Entry 6L4U (electron microscopy, 2.40 A resolution); this record covers chains B and F of the 28 polymer chains in the assembly.

# Chain B
Name: Photosystem I P700 chlorophyll a apoprotein A2
Organism: Chaetoceros gracilis
Sequence (733 residues; row label = number of the first residue in the row):
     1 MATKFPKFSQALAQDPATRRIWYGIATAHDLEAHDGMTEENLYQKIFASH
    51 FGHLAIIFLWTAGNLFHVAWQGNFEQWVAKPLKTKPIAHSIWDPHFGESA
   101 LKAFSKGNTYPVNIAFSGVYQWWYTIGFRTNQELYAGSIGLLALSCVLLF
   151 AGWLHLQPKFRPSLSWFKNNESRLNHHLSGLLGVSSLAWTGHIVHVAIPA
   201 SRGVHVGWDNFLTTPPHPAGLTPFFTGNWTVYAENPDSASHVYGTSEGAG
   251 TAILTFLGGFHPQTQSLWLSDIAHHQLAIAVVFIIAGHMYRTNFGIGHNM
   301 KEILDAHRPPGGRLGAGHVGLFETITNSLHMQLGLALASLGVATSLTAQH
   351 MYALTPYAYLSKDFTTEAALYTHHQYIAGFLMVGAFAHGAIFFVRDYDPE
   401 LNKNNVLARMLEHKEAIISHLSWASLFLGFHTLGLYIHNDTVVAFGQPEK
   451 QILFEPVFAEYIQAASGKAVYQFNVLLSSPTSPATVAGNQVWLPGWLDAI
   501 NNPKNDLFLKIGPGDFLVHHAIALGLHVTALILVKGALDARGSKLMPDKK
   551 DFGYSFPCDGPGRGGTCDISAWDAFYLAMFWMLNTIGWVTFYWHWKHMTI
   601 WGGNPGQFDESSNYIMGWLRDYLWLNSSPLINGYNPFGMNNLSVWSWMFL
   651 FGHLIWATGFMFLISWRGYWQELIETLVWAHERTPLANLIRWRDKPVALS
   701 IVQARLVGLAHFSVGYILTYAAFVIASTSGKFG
Unresolved in the structure: 1, 733
Metal / ion sites: chlorophyll a Mg (32 sites), coordinated by H29, H50, H53, H67, H89, D93, H95, H155, H176, H177, H192, H195, H274, H275, Q276, H288 and 16 more; 4Fe-4S cluster Fe: C558, C567 (shared with 2 residues of chain A)
Ligand contacts:
  - Fucoxanthin / chlorophyll a: F224, F225, W229, V281, I285, Y461, I462, A465, S466, L476, L477, A484, W492, L493, W496, F508
  - beta-carotene (BCR), molecule 1: G52, I56, L59, L149
  - beta-carotene (BCR), molecule 2: L54, I57, F58, W60, G180, L181, V184, S185, L187
  - beta-carotene (BCR), molecule 3: F58, T61, L65, W122, W123, I126, F128, G137, L141, L144, W208, F211, L212
  - beta-carotene (BCR), molecule 4: L187, L221, F224, F225, L277, V281, I284, I285, H288
  - beta-carotene (BCR), molecule 5: M331, G334, L335, A338, V342, M382, A385, F386, G389, F392, F393, A537
  - beta-carotene (BCR), molecule 6: M410, V534, L538
  - beta-carotene (BCR), molecule 7: V644, W647, M648, F651, W670, I674, L677
  - beta-carotene (BCR), molecule 8: T684, P685, L686, A687
  - chlorophyll a isomer (CL0): L619, L623, W624, W656
  - chlorophyll a (CLA), molecule 1: F5, F8, G24, I25, A28, H29, L31, H34, S49, H53, I56
  - chlorophyll a (CLA), molecule 2: T18, I21, W22, I674, L677, V678, H681, I690, R691, W692, R693, D694, P696, V697
  - chlorophyll a (CLA), molecule 3: W22, F651, L654, I655, T658, M661, F662, L699, V707, A710, H711, V714
  - chlorophyll a (CLA), molecule 4: I25, A26, T27, A28, H29, D30, H330, L333, L337, F380, L381, V383, G384, A387, H388, I391, R395, Y554, W572, F575, F651, V714, L718
  - chlorophyll a (CLA), molecule 5: H29, L31, E32, Y43, I46, S49, H50, H53, L54, I57, F167, R173, H177, L181, L329, H330, Q332, L333, A336, L337, L340
  - chlorophyll a (CLA), molecule 6: H29, H53, I56, I57, W60, L337, L340, I377, F380, L381
  - chlorophyll a (CLA), molecule 7: F47, F51, L144, V147, L148, F150, A151, L154, H155, K159, F160, P162, W166
  - chlorophyll a (CLA), molecule 8: F47, H50, F51, L54, W166, F167, N169, S172, R173, H176, H177, G180, L181, L182, F283, L340, L346
  - chlorophyll a (CLA), molecule 9: I56, L59, W60, A62, G63, F66, H67, W70, Q71, H89, S90, I91, W92, L142
  - chlorophyll a (CLA), molecule 10: I57, F58, W60, T61, S117, G118, V119, W122, S185, A188, L340, A343, T344, T347, M351, Y357, L370, H373, H374, I377, L381
  - chlorophyll a (CLA), molecule 11: W60, N64, H67, V68, A88, H89, N113, I114, A115, F116, S117, V119, V644, W645, M648
  - chlorophyll a (CLA), molecule 12: W60, N64, F116, S117, V119, A369, L370, T372, H373, Y376, I377, F380, W645, M648, I717, L718, Y720, A721, V724, I725
  - chlorophyll a (CLA), molecule 13: H89, S90, I91, W92, D93, P94, H95, F96, F104, N113, S643, V644, W647
  - chlorophyll a (CLA), molecule 14: W92, P94, H95
  - chlorophyll a (CLA), molecule 15: W122, T125, I126, L181, L182, S185, S186, W189, L267, L269, I272, H275, Q276, I279, F283, A343, L346, T347, H350, M351, P356, Y357
  - chlorophyll a (CLA), molecule 16: I126, G127, F128, E133, A136, G137, G140, L141, L144, S185, A188, W189, G191, H192, H195, V196, V206, G207, W208, F211
  - chlorophyll a (CLA), molecule 17: W166, N169, S172, H176, T292, N293, F294
  - chlorophyll a (CLA), molecule 18: N170, R173, L174, H177, L178, L182, M300, L304, F322, I325, T326, L335, A336, S339, A343
  - chlorophyll a (CLA), molecule 19: L174, L178, L182, V282, F283, A286, M289, Y290, M300, I303, L304
  - chlorophyll a (CLA), molecule 20: N175, H176, S179, G180, V184, I284, G287, H288, M289, Y290, T292, F294, I296
  - chlorophyll a (CLA), molecule 21: L187, A188, T190, G191, V194, H195, F211, L212, T213, T214, P215, P216, H217, G220, L221, F224, Y232, I253, L254, L277
  - chlorophyll a (CLA), molecule 22: F224, G227, W229, T230, Y232, A233, L254, T255, F256, H274, L277, A278, V281, V491
  - chlorophyll a (CLA), molecule 23: F224, F225, T226, G227, W229
  - chlorophyll a (CLA), molecule 24: T255, F256, G258, G259, L267, D271, I272, H274, H275, A278, I279, H350, L354, P356, W492, W496
  - chlorophyll a (CLA), molecule 25: I285, H288, M289, I296, G297, H298
  - chlorophyll a (CLA), molecule 26: M289, H298, E302, I303, A306, H307
  - chlorophyll a (CLA), molecule 27: I303, L304, H307, L314, H318, L321, I325, M331, V406, L407, M410, L476, S482, P483, A484, A487, G488, V491, W492
  - chlorophyll a (CLA), molecule 28: A306, H307, R308, P309, P310, R313, L314
  - chlorophyll a (CLA), molecule 29: R313, L314, G315, V406, R409, M410, E412, H413, A416, I417, H420
  - chlorophyll a (CLA), molecule 30: L335, S339, V342, L346, Q349, H350, Y352, A353, L354, L507, F508
  - chlorophyll a (CLA), molecule 31: V342, S345, L346, Q349, Q375, G379, M382, F386, L526, T529, A530, L533, M582, T585, I586
  - chlorophyll a (CLA), molecule 32: Q349, Y352, Y371, Q375, F458, A459, I462, Q463, F508, L509, I511, H519, I522, L526, V589, Y592, W593, K596
  - chlorophyll a (CLA), molecule 33: A416, H420, W423
  - chlorophyll a (CLA), molecule 34: I417, H420, L421, W423, A424, A523, L526, H527
  - chlorophyll a (CLA), molecule 35: S419, H420, S422, W423, L426, F430
  - chlorophyll a (CLA), molecule 36: S422, S425, L426, G429, F430, L433, G434, L524, V528, L531, I532, L577, F580, W581
  - chlorophyll a (CLA), molecule 37: W423, L426, F427, F430, H431
  - chlorophyll a (CLA), molecule 38: W423, F427, L428, F454, E455, P456, V457, F458, A459, D515, F516, H519, H520, A523, H527
  - chlorophyll a (CLA), molecule 39: F430, H431, G434, L435, I437, H438, T441, V442, F445, K450, I452
  - chlorophyll a (CLA), molecule 40: T432, L433, Y436, V518, A521, L524, N584, W588, F591, I615, W618, L619, L623, S627, I631, F649, H653, W656, F712, Y716, T719, Y720, F723
  - chlorophyll a (CLA), molecule 41: L433, I437, D440, T441, L524, F580, W581, N584, W588, I615, L619, W656, F712, Y716
  - chlorophyll a (CLA), molecule 42: V457, F458, Y461, F473
  - chlorophyll a (CLA), molecule 43: W647, L650, F651, H653, L654, W656, A657, F660
  - chlorophyll a (CLA), molecule 44: L654, A657, T658, F660, M661, I664, S665, Y669, W670, L673
  - chlorophyll a (CLA), molecule 45: L677, A680, H681, T684, A687, I690
  - chlorophyll a (CLA), molecule 46: W679, A680, R683, T684, P685
  - chlorophyll a (CLA), molecule 47: T684, P685, L686, A687, L689
  - phylloquinone (PQN): I21, W22, M661, F662, S665, W666, R667, W670, I674, V697, A698, L699, S700, A704
  - 4Fe-4S cluster (SF4): C558, G560, P561, T566, C567, W666, I701, R705

# Chain F
Name: Photosystem I reaction center subunit III
Organism: Chaetoceros gracilis
Sequence (185 residues; row label = number of the first residue in the row):
     1 MKRFNILTLLVAVLITLTPNIASAEIGGLTKCSDSPAFAKREKASIKKLE
    51 QRKSTYEAGTPPALALQQQIERTEARFDKYSRSELLCGADGLPHLIADGR
   101 WSHAAEFMLPGFGFIYISGWIGWVGRKYLRAVSTTKNPAESEIIINVPLA
   151 LKIMTTGYIWPISAWEELVSGDLVALDEEVTVSPR
Unresolved in the structure: 1-24
Disulfides: C32-C87
Metal / ion sites: chlorophyll a Mg near D98 (its only coordinating residue here)
Ligand contacts:
  - beta-carotene (BCR), molecule 1: A97, D98, G99, F107, M108, G119, G122, W123, R126, W160, A164
  - beta-carotene (BCR), molecule 2: P110, G113, F114, I117, I121
  - chlorophyll a (CLA), molecule 1: Y80, Y116, I117
  - chlorophyll a (CLA), molecule 2: A97, F107, M108, G111, F112, I115
  - chlorophyll a (CLA), molecule 3: D98, G99, R100, W101, M108
  - chlorophyll a (CLA), molecule 4: F107, P110, G111, F114, I115, S118, G119, I121, G122, W160
  - chlorophyll a (CLA), molecule 5: Y116, I117, W120, I121, V124, M154, Y158
  - chlorophyll a (CLA), molecule 6: W120, T155, Y158
  - chlorophyll a (CLA), molecule 7: I121, G122, V124, G125, R126, Y128, L129, I145, A150, M154
  - chlorophyll a (CLA), molecule 8: G125, Y128, L129, E142, I143, I145, V147, A150, L151, M154

# How chain B and chain F interact
Residue-residue contacts (52):
  L411(B) - R185(F)  hydrogen bond (backbone-side chain)
  E412(B) - R185(F)  salt bridge
  K414(B) - S183(F)  hydrogen bond
  K414(B) - P184(F)  hydrogen bond (side chain-backbone)
  K414(B) - R185(F)
  E415(B) - V182(F)
  E415(B) - S183(F)  hydrogen bond
  E415(B) - R185(F)  salt bridge
  Q447(B) - R76(F)
  P448(B) - R41(F)
  P448(B) - L92(F)
  E449(B) - R76(F)  salt bridge
  E449(B) - F77(F)
  E449(B) - Y80(F)
  E449(B) - L92(F)
  E449(B) - P93(F)
  K450(B) - R76(F)
  K450(B) - Y80(F)
  Q451(B) - L92(F)
  I452(B) - L95(F)  hydrophobic
  L453(B) - L92(F)  hydrophobic
  L453(B) - P93(F)
  L453(B) - H94(F)
  L453(B) - L95(F)  hydrogen bond (backbone-backbone)
  F454(B) - L95(F)
  F454(B) - A97(F)  hydrophobic
  F454(B) - F107(F)  hydrophobic
  E455(B) - L29(F)
  E455(B) - H94(F)
  E455(B) - L95(F)  hydrogen bond (backbone-backbone)
  E455(B) - I96(F)
  V457(B) - D98(F)
  F458(B) - A97(F)
  F458(B) - D98(F)
  V470(B) - G28(F)
  Y471(B) - I26(F)
  Y471(B) - G27(F)
  Y471(B) - G28(F)  hydrogen bond (backbone-backbone)
  Q472(B) - E25(F)
  Q472(B) - G28(F)
  F473(B) - I26(F)  hydrophobic
  P513(B) - H94(F)
  R541(B) - R185(F)  hydrogen bond (side chain-backbone)
  G542(B) - P184(F)
  S543(B) - S183(F)
  S543(B) - P184(F)
  K544(B) - T181(F)  hydrogen bond
  K544(B) - V182(F)  hydrogen bond (side chain-backbone)
  K544(B) - S183(F)
  P547(B) - P184(F)  hydrophobic
  E610(B) - R41(F)  salt bridge
  E610(B) - D90(F)
Also at the interface, not in a pair above, chain B (30 interface residues in all): Y397, H413, E460, D539
Also at the interface, not in a pair above, chain F (24 interface residues in all): R100

# Summary
Chain B and chain F form an interface of 30 and 24 residues respectively; the contacts include 10 hydrogen
bonds and 4 salt bridges. Among the polar pairs are E412(B)-R185(F), E415(B)-R185(F) and E449(B)-R76(F). 5
chlorophyll a molecules are bound between chain B and chain F.
Chain B is Photosystem I P700 chlorophyll a apoprotein A2 and chain F is Photosystem I reaction center subunit
III, both from Chaetoceros gracilis; the structure, Structure of the PSI-FCPI supercomplex from diatom, was
determined by electron microscopy, deposited together with 6L4T.
